6P49 - chains A and B; structure by electron microscopy, 3.30 A resolution.

# Chain A (and B)
Protein: Anoctamin-6
Organism: Mus musculus
Notes: chain B of this document is another copy of the same molecule, construct and numbering; everything in this record applies to it too
Reference sequence: Q6P9J9 (ANO6_MOUSE); numbering as in UniProt (aligned over 1-911)
Sequence (911 residues; numbered 1 to 911; the number before each row is that of its first residue):
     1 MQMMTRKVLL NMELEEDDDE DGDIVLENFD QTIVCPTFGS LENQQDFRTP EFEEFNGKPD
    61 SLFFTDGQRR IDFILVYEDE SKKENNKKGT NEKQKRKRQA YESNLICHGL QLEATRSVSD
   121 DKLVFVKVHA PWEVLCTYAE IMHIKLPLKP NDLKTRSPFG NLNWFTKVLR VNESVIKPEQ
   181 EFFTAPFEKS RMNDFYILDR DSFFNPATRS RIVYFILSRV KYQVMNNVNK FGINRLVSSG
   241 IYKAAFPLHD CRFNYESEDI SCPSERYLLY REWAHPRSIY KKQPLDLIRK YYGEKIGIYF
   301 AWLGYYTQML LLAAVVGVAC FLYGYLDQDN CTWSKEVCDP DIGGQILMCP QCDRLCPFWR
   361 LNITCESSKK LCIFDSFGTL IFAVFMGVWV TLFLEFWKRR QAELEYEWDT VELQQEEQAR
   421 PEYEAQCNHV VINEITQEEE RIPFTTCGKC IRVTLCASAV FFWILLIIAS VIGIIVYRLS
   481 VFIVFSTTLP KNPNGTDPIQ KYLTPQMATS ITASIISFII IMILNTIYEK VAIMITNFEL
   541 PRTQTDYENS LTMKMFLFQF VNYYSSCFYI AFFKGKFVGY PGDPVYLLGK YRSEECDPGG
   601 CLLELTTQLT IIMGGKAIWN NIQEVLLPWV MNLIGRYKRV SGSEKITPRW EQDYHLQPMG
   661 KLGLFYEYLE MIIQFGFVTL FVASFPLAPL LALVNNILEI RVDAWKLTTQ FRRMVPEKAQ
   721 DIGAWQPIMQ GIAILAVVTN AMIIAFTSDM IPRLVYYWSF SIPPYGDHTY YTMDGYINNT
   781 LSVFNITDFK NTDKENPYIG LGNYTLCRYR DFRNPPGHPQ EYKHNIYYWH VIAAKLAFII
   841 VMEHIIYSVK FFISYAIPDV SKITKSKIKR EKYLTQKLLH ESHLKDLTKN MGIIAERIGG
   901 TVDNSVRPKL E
Unresolved in the structure: 1-89, 106-122, 130-133, 144-204, 219-231, 249-264, 411-452, 487-502, 788-806, 861-911
Curated features (UniProtKB/Swiss-Prot):
  - binding site (Ca(2+)): Glu624, Glu667, Glu670
  - glycosylation (N-linked (GlcNAc...) asparagine): Asn330, Asn362, Asn494, Asn778, Asn785, Asn803
  - mutagenesis: Lys370 (K370A: No effect on lipid scramblase activity), Asp409 (D409G: Increased speed of phospholipid scrambling; D409G: Reduced channel activity and sensitivity to Ca(2+)), Arg478 (R478A: Decreased lipid scramblase and ion channel activity. Requires lower calcium levels for activation of ion channel activity), Phe518 (F518A: Increased speed of phospholipid scrambling. Constitutive scramblase activity at basal cytosolic calcium levels; when associated with A-563 and A-612 ...), Ile521 (I521A: Does not induce a constitutive phospholipid scramblase activity; I521K/E: Induces a constitutive phospholipid scramblase activity), Met522 (M522K: Induces a constitutive phospholipid scramblase activity), Thr526 (T526K: Induces a constitutive phospholipid scramblase activity), Gln559 (Q559K: Moderately decreased sensitivity to activation by calcium; Q559K: Slower channel activation. Increased permeability to chloride ions), Tyr563 (Y563A: Increased speed of phospholipid scrambling. Requires lower calcium levels for activation of scramblase and ion channel activity ...), Ile611 (I611K: Induces a constitutive phospholipid scramblase activity), Ile612 (I612A: Increased speed of phospholipid scrambling. Constitutive scramblase activity at basal cytosolic calcium levels; when associated with A-518 and A-563 ...), Gly615 (G615A: Requires lower calcium levels for activation of scramblase and ion channel activity), 4 further mutagenesis entries in UniProt
Disulfide bonds: Cys338-Cys365, Cys349-Cys807, Cys352-Cys356, Cys596-Cys601
Metal / ion sites: Ca2+: Glu670, Asp703
Reported in the primary citation:
  - conformationally variable residues (helix shift): Pro628

# How chain A and chain B interact
Residue-residue contacts - 37 pairs, chain A then chain B:
  Met553(A) with Tyr855(B)
  Ile734(A) with Phe851(B), hydrophobic
  Pro763(A) with Gln820(B)
  Pro764(A) with Gln820(B); Lys823(B)
  Tyr765(A) with Asn814(B), hydrogen bond; Gln820(B); His824(B)
  Asn814(A) with Tyr765(B), hydrogen bond
  Gln820(A) with Pro763(B); Pro764(B); Tyr765(B)
  Lys823(A) with Pro764(B)
  His824(A) with Tyr765(B)
  Asn825(A) with Ile826(B)
  Ile826(A) with Asn825(B); Ile826(B), hydrophobic
  Trp829(A) with Trp829(B); His830(B); Ala833(B), hydrophobic
  His830(A) with Trp829(B)
  Ile832(A) with Ala833(B), hydrophobic
  Ala833(A) with Trp829(B), hydrophobic; Ile832(B), hydrophobic; Leu836(B)
  Leu836(A) with Ala833(B); Leu836(B), hydrophobic; Ala837(B); Ile840(B)
  Ala837(A) with Leu836(B)
  Ile839(A) with Ile840(B), hydrophobic
  Ile840(A) with Leu836(B); Ile839(B), hydrophobic; Ile840(B), hydrophobic
  Tyr847(A) with Tyr847(B), hydrogen bond
  Phe851(A) with Ile734(B), hydrophobic
  Tyr855(A) with Met553(B)
Other interface residues (no listed pair), chain A (24 interface residues in all): Val738, His844
Other interface residues (no listed pair), chain B (25 interface residues in all): Val738, His818, His844

# Overview
Chain A and chain B form an interface of 24 and 25 residues respectively, with 3 hydrogen bonds. Polar
contacts include Tyr765(A)-Asn814(B) and Tyr847(A)-Tyr847(B). Glu670(A) and Asp703(A) form the Ca2+ site.
Curated annotation (UniProt) lists 3 Ca2+-binding residues and 16 mutagenesis sites on chain A. From the
paper: conformational variability at Pro628(A).
Chain A and chain B are both Anoctamin-6 (Mus musculus); the structure, Cryo-EM structure of calcium-bound
TMEM16F in nanodisc with supplement of PIP2 in Cl2, was determined by electron microscopy (same publication as
6P46, 6P47 and 6P48).
